Entry 9E02 (electron microscopy, 2.50 A resolution); this record covers chains E and A of the 6 polymer chains in the assembly.

== Chain E (and A) ==
Name: Sec-independent protein translocase protein TatC
Source organism: Nitratifractor salsuginis
Notes: chain A of this document is another copy of the same molecule, construct and numbering; everything in this record applies to it too
UniProt: E6X1G9 (E6X1G9_NITSE); numbering as in UniProt (aligned over 1-374)
Amino-acid sequence (382 residues; numbered 1 to 382; the number before each row is that of its first residue):
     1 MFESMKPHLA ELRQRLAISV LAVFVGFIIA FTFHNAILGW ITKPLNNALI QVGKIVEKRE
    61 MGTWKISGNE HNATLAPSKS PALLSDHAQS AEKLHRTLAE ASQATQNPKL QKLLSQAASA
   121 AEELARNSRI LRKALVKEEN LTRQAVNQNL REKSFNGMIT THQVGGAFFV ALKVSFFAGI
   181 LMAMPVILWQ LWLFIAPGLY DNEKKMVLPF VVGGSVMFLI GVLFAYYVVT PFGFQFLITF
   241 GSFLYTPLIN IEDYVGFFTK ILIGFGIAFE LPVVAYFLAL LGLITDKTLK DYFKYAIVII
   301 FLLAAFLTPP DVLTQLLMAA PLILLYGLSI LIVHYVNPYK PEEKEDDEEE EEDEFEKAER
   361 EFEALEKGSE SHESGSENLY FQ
Unresolved in the structure: 1-3, 62-155, 337-382
Construct notes: expression tag (375-382)

== Interface between chain E and chain A ==
Contacting residue pairs - 36 pairs, chain E then chain A:
  Leu237(E) with Val164(A), hydrophobic; Phe168(A), hydrophobic
  Ile238(E) with Val164(A)
  Phe240(E) with Phe31(A), hydrophobic; His34(A); Phe168(A), hydrophobic; Ala171(A), hydrophobic
  Gly241(E) with Ala167(A)
  Phe243(E) with Asn35(A)
  Tyr245(E) with Leu38(A); Ile159(A); Thr160(A); Thr161(A); Ala167(A), hydrophobic; Ile251(A), hydrophobic
  Thr246(E) with Ile159(A), hydrogen bond (backbone-backbone); Thr160(A); Thr161(A), hydrogen bond (backbone-backbone)
  Pro247(E) with Thr161(A)
  Leu248(E) with Thr160(A); Thr161(A), hydrogen bond (backbone-backbone); His162(A); Leu248(A), hydrophobic
  Ile249(E) with Thr161(A); His162(A); Gln163(A)
  Asn250(E) with His162(A)
  Asp253(E) with His162(A), salt bridge; Gln163(A)
  Leu313(E) with Phe169(A), hydrophobic; Leu172(A); Lys173(A); Phe176(A), hydrophobic
  Thr314(E) with Phe169(A)
  Leu316(E) with Phe176(A), hydrophobic
  Leu317(E) with Leu172(A), hydrophobic
Other interface residues (no listed pair), chain E (21 interface residues in all): Phe234, Phe236, Leu244, Phe257, Val312
Other interface residues (no listed pair), chain A (21 interface residues in all): Gly165, Val170

== Overview ==
Chain E and chain A each contribute 21 residues to their interface, with 3 hydrogen bonds and 1 salt bridge.
Among the polar pairs are Asp253(E)-His162(A), Thr246(E)-Ile159(A) and Thr246(E)-Thr161(A).
Both chains are Sec-independent protein translocase protein TatC (Nitratifractor salsuginis). Entry 9E02
(Cryo-EM structure of a TatBC complex from Nitratifractor salsuginis) was determined by electron microscopy.
